Entry 8WRK (X-ray diffraction, 2.03 A resolution); this record covers chain A.

# Chain A
Molecule: Glycosyltransferase
Organism: Catharanthus roseus
Notes: EC 2.4.1.-
UniProtKB: A0A385Z961 (A0A385Z961_CATRO); residues 2-465 here correspond to UniProt positions 11-474 (UniProt number = residue number + 9)
Sequence (465 residues; each row starts with the number of its first residue):
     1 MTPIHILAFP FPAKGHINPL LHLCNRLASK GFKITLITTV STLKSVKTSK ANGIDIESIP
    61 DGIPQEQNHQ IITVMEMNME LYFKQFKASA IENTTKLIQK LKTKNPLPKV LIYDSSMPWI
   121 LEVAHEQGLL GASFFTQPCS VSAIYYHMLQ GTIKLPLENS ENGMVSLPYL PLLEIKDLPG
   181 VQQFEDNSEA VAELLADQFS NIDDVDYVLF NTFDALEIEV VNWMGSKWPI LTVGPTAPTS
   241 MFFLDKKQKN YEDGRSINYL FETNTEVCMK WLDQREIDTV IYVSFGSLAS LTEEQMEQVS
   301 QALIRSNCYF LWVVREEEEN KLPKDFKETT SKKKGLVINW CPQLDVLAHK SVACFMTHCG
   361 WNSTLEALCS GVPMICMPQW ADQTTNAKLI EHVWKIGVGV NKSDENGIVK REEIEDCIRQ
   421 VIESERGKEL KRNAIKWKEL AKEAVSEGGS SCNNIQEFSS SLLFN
Not modelled in the structure: 1-2, 157-163, 240-255, 404-407, 464-465
Differences from the reference sequence: initiating methionine (1)
Small-molecule neighbours:
  - piceatannol (PIT): Phe11, Ala13, Gly15, His16, Thr136, Gln137, Phe184, Leu288, Gly360, Trp361, Ala381, Asp382, Gln383
  - UDP (uridine-5'-diphosphate): Gly15, Asn18, Tyr259, Tyr282, Ser284, Gly286, Ser287, Leu288, Val313, Trp340, Cys341, Gln343, His358, Gly360, Trp361, Asn362, Ser363, Glu366, Gln383

# In short
Chain A binds piceatannol and UDP.
Chain A is Glycosyltransferase (Catharanthus roseus); the structure, glycosyltransferase UGT74AN3, was
determined by X-ray diffraction, deposited together with 8INA, 8IND, 8INO, 8INV and 8WRJ.
